PDB entry 4QYZ | X-ray diffraction, 3.03 A resolution | chains E and M of the 13 polymer chains in the assembly

Chain E:
Protein: CRISPR system Cascade subunit CasC
Source organism: Escherichia coli
UniProt: Q46899 (CASC_ECOLI); residues 1-363 here = UniProt positions 1-363
Sequence (363 residues; each row starts with the number of its first residue):
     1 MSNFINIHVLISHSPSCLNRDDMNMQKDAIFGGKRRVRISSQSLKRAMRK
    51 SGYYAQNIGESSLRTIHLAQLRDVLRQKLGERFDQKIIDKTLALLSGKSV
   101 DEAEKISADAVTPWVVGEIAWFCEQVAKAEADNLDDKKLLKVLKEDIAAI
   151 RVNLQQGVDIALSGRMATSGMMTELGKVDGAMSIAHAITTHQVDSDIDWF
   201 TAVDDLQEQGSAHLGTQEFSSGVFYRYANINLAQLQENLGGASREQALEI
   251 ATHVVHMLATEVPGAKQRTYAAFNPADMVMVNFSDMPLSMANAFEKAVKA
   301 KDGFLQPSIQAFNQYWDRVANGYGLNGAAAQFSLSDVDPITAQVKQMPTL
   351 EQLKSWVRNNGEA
Unresolved in the structure: 362-363
What the authors report for this chain:
  - binding site for the 61-nt RNA strand: Arg-20, Lys-27, Ser-40, Gln-42, Ser-43, Lys-45, Arg-46, Arg-49, Ser-163 to Ser-169, Trp-199, Phe-200, Thr-201, Ala-202, Val-203
  - binding site for the 40-nt DNA strand (chain M): Asp-109 to Val-111, Gln-209, Gly-210, Ser-211, His-213, Leu-214

Chain M:
Molecule: 40-nt DNA strand
Sequence (40 nucleotides; row label = number of the first residue in the row):
     1 AATCAGACAGCCCACATGGCATTCCACTTATCACTGGCAT
Unresolved in the structure: 1-4, 38-40

Interface between chain E and chain M:
Residue-residue contacts (15):
  Asp-109(E) / DC15(M)  sugar contact
  Asp-109(E) / DA16(M)  sugar contact
  Ala-110(E) / DC15(M)  base contact
  Ala-110(E) / DA16(M)  base contact
  Met-166(E) / DA16(M)  base contact
  Thr-168(E) / DA16(M)  sugar contact
  Thr-168(E) / DT17(M)  sugar contact
  Gln-209(E) / DG6(M)  hydrogen bond to the base
  Gly-210(E) / DG6(M)  base contact
  Ser-211(E) / DA7(M)  hydrogen bond to the base
  Ala-212(E) / DC8(M)  sugar contact
  His-213(E) / DC8(M)  phosphate contact
  His-213(E) / DA9(M)  hydrogen bond to the base
  Leu-214(E) / DA7(M)  base contact
  Leu-214(E) / DC8(M)  hydrogen bond to the sugar
Interface residues without a listed pair, chain E (11 interface residues in all): Trp-199

Overview:
11 residues of chain E face 7 of chain M across their interface, with 4 hydrogen bonds. Among the polar pairs
are Gln-209(E)/DG6(M), Ser-211(E)/DA7(M) and His-213(E)/DA9(M). The paper reports a binding site for the 61-nt
RNA strand at Arg-20(E), Lys-27(E) and Ser-40(E) among others; a binding site for the 40-nt DNA strand (chain
M) at Asp-109(E), Gln-209(E) and Gly-210(E) among others.
Chain E is CRISPR system Cascade subunit CasC (Escherichia coli) and chain M is a 40-nt DNA strand; the
structure, Crystal structure of a CRISPR RNA-guided surveillance complex, Cascade, bound to a ssDNA target,
was determined by X-ray diffraction.
